3F2B - chains A and P of the 3 polymer chains in the assembly; structure by X-ray diffraction, 2.39 A resolution.

# Chain A
Molecule: DNA-directed DNA polymerase III alpha chain
Source organism: Geobacillus kaustophilus
Notes: EC 2.7.7.7; fragment: gkapolc, delta 1-227, delta 412-617
UniProtKB: Q5L0J3 (Q5L0J3_GEOKA); the construct has insertions or renumbered stretches relative to UniProt, so the offset changes along the chain: 228-424 = UniProt 227-423; 618-1444 = UniProt 618-1444
Amino-acid sequence (1041 residues; row label = number of the first residue in the row; note: 188 numbers in that range are skipped by the numbering (no residue carries them; nothing is unmodelled there)):
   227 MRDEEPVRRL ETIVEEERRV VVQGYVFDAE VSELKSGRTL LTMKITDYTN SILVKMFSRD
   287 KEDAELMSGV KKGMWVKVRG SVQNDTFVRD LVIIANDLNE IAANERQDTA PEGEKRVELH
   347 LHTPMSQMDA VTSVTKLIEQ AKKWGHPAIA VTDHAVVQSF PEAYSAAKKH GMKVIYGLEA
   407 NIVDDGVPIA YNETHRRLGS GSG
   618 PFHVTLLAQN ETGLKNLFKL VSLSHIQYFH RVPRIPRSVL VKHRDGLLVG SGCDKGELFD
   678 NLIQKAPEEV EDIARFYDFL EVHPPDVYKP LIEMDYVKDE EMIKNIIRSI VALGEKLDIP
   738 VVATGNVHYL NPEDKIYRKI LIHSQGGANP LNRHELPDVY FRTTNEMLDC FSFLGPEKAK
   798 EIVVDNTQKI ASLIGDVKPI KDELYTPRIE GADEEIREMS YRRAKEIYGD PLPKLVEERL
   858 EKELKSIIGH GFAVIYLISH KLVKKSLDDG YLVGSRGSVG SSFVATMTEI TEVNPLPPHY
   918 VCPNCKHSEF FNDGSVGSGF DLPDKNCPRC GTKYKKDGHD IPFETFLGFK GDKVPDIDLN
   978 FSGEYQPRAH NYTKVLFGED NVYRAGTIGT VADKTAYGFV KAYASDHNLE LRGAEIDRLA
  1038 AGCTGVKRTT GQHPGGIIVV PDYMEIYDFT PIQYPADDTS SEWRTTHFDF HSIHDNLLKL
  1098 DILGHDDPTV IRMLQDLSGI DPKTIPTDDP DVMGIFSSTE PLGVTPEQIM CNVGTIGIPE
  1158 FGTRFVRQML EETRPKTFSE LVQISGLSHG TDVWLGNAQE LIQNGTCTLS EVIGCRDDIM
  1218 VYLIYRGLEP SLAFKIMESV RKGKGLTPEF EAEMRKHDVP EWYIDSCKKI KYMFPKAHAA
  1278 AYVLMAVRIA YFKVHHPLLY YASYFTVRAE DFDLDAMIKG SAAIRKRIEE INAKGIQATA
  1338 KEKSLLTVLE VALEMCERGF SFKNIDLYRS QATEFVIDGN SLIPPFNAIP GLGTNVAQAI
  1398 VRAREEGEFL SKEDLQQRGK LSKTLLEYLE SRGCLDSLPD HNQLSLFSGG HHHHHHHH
Not modelled in the structure: 227-232, 412-429, 679-686, 709-712, 1445-1455
Construct notes: expression tag (227, 1445-1455); linker (425-429)
Bound ions: Mg2+ site 1: His-346, His-348, Glu-405, Asn-743; Mg2+ site 2 near Glu-405 (its only coordinating residue here); Zn2+: Cys-919, Cys-922, Cys-944, Cys-947; Mg2+ site 3: Asp-973, Asp-975 (together with 2'-deoxyguanosine-5'-triphosphate)
Small-molecule neighbours: 2'-deoxyguanosine-5'-triphosphate (DGT): Arg-893, Gly-894, Ser-895, Thr-962, Phe-963, Lys-970, Pro-972, Asp-973, Asp-975, Asp-1098, His-1186, Arg-1213, Arg-1238, Tyr-1269, Phe-1271, Pro-1272, His-1275
From the paper describing this entry:
  - Mg2+ coordination: Asp-973, Asp-975
  - catalytic residues: Asp-973, Asp-975
  - catalytic residues: Asp-1098 (proposed by the authors, not directly observed)
  - contacts within the chain: Lys-1096/Asp-1098 (hydrogen bond)
  - binding site for 2'-deoxyguanosine-5'-triphosphate: Ser-895, Lys-970, Arg-1238, Tyr-1269, His-1275
  - binding site for the 22-nt DNA strand: Thr-1188
  - specificity-determining residues: His-1275 (proposed by the authors, not directly observed)
  - binding site for the 17-nt DNA strand (chain P): Lys-1011, Ile-1386 to Glu-1403

# Chain P
Molecule: 17-nt DNA strand
Sequence (17 nucleotides; row label = number of the first residue in the row):
     1 CAGTGAGACG GGCAACC
Not modelled in the structure: 1-4

# Interface between chain A and chain P
Residue-residue contacts (28):
  Arg-893(A) / DC17(P)  hydrogen bond to the base
  Thr-1004(A) / DA15(P)  phosphate contact
  Thr-1004(A) / DC16(P)  phosphate contact
  Ile-1005(A) / DA15(P)  phosphate contact
  Gly-1006(A) / DA15(P)  phosphate contact
  Thr-1007(A) / DA14(P)  phosphate contact
  Thr-1007(A) / DA15(P)  hydrogen bond to the phosphate
  Ala-1009(A) / DA14(P)  hydrogen bond to the phosphate
  Lys-1011(A) / DC13(P)  salt bridge to the phosphate
  Lys-1011(A) / DA14(P)  phosphate contact
  Thr-1012(A) / DC13(P)  hydrogen bond to the phosphate
  Thr-1012(A) / DA14(P)  hydrogen bond to the phosphate
  His-1050(A) / DC16(P)  hydrogen bond to the phosphate
  His-1050(A) / DC17(P)  salt bridge to the phosphate
  Pro-1051(A) / DC16(P)  sugar contact
  Asp-1086(A) / DC16(P)  phosphate contact
  Phe-1087(A) / DC17(P)  phosphate contact
  Lys-1096(A) / DC17(P)  salt bridge to the phosphate
  Asp-1098(A) / DC17(P)  sugar contact
  Leu-1100(A) / DC17(P)  sugar contact
  Lys-1338(A) / DG11(P)  sugar contact
  Lys-1338(A) / DG12(P)  phosphate contact
  Gly-1388(A) / DC9(P)  sugar contact
  Gly-1388(A) / DG10(P)  hydrogen bond to the phosphate
  Leu-1389(A) / DG10(P)  phosphate contact
  Gly-1390(A) / DC9(P)  hydrogen bond to the phosphate
  Asn-1392(A) / DC9(P)  phosphate contact
  Val-1393(A) / DC9(P)  phosphate contact
Interface residues without a listed pair, chain A (27 interface residues in all): Asp-975, Val-1008, Asp-1010, Ile-1386, Pro-1387, Thr-1391

# In short
Chain A and chain P form an interface of 27 and 9 residues respectively; the contacts include 8 hydrogen bonds
and 3 salt bridges. Polar contacts include Arg-893(A)/DC17(P), Thr-1007(A)/DA15(P) and Ala-1009(A)/DA14(P).
Bound to chain A: 2'-deoxyguanosine-5'-triphosphate. The paper reports catalytic residues Asp-973(A),
Asp-975(A) and Asp-1098(A); a binding site for 2'-deoxyguanosine-5'-triphosphate at Ser-895(A), Lys-970(A) and
Arg-1238(A) among others.
Here chain A is DNA-directed DNA polymerase III alpha chain (Geobacillus kaustophilus) and chain P is a 17-nt
DNA strand. Entry 3F2B (DNA Polymerase PolC from Geobacillus kaustophilus complex with DNA, dGTP, Mg and Zn)
was determined by X-ray diffraction (same publication as 3F2C and 3F2D).
